PDB entry 4AIY | solution NMR | chains A and B of the 12 polymer chains in the assembly

[Chain A]
Protein: Protein (insulin)
Notes: fragment: alpha chain
UniProt: P01308 (INS_HUMAN); residues 1-21 here correspond to UniProt positions 90-110 (UniProt number = residue number + 89)
Amino-acid sequence (21 residues; each row starts with the number of its first residue):
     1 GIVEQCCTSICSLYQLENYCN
Disulfides: C6-C11
Small-molecule neighbours: phenol (IPH): C6, I10, C11, L16

[Chain B]
Protein: Protein (insulin)
Notes: fragment: beta chain
UniProt: P01308 (INS_HUMAN); residues 1-30 here correspond to UniProt positions 25-54 (UniProt number = residue number + 24)
Amino-acid sequence (30 residues; numbered 1 to 30; the number before each row is that of its first residue):
     1 FVNQHLCGSHLVEALYLVCGERGFFYTPKT
Small-molecule neighbours: phenol (IPH): H10, L11, A14

[Interface between chain A and chain B]
Inter-chain disulfides: C7(A)-C7(B), C20(A)-C19(B)
Residue-residue contacts - 17 pairs, chain A then chain B:
  G1(A) with T30(B)
  I2(A) with T27(B)
  V3(A) with Q4(B); Y26(B); P28(B)
  C7(A) with C7(B), disulfide
  L13(A) with V18(B)
  L16(A) with L15(B)
  Y19(A) with F24(B); F25(B)
  C20(A) with C19(B), disulfide; R22(B); G23(B); F25(B)
  N21(A) with R22(B); G23(B); F24(B)
Also at the interface, not in a pair above, chain A (12 interface residues in all): C6, E17, N18
Also at the interface, not in a pair above, chain B (16 interface residues in all): N3, L11, A14

[Summary]
12 residues of chain A face 16 of chain B across their interface; the contacts include 2 disulfide bonds.
Phenol is bound between chain A and chain B.
Chain A is Protein (insulin) and chain B is Protein (insulin); the structure, R6 human insulin hexamer
(SYMMETRIC), NMR, 'green' substate, average structure, was determined by solution NMR (same publication as
2AIY, 3AIY and 5AIY).
